PDB entry 8JOU | electron microscopy, 4.10 A resolution (low resolution: residue-level contacts below are approximate; hydrogen-bond / salt-bridge calls are withheld) | chains j and A of the 14 polymer chains in the assembly

# Chain j
Protein: Virion-associated phage protein
Organism: Ralstonia phage GP4
Reference sequence: A0A345GU11 (A0A345GU11_9CAUD); residues 1-140 here = UniProt positions 1-140
Chain sequence (140 residues; numbered 1 to 140; the number before each row is that of its first residue):
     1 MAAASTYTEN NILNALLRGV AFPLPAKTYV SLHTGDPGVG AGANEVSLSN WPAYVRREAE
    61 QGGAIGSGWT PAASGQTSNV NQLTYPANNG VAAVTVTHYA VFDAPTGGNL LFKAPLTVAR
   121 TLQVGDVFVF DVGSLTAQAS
Disordered / not traced: 1-2, 139-140

# Chain A
Protein: rope protein of phage GP4
Organism: Ralstonia phage GP4
Chain sequence (120 residues; numbered 1 to 120; the number before each row is that of its first residue; X marks 120 residues of unknown identity (built as UNK)):
     1 XXXXXXXXXX XXXXXXXXXX XXXXXXXXXX XXXXXXXXXX XXXXXXXXXX XXXXXXXXXX
    61 XXXXXXXXXX XXXXXXXXXX XXXXXXXXXX XXXXXXXXXX XXXXXXXXXX XXXXXXXXXX
Disordered / not traced: 119-120

# How chain j and chain A interact
Chain j residues in contact with chain A, 21 residues: Ala-3, Ala-4, Tyr-99, Phe-112, Ala-114, Pro-115, Leu-116, Thr-117, Arg-120, Gly-125, Asp-126, Val-127, Phe-128, Val-129, Phe-130, Asp-131, Ser-134, Leu-135, Thr-136, Ala-137, Gln-138

# In short
Chain j and chain A make no direct contact in this assembly.
Here chain j is Virion-associated phage protein and chain A is rope protein of phage GP4, both from Ralstonia
phage GP4. Entry 8JOU (Fiber I and fiber-tail-adaptor of phage GP4) was determined by electron microscopy
together with 8JOV from the same study.
